Entry 5TYB (X-ray diffraction, 1.85 A resolution); this record covers chains A and D of the 4 polymer chains in the assembly.

# Chain A
Protein: DNA-directed DNA/RNA polymerase mu
From: Homo sapiens
Notes: EC 2.7.7.7
UniProtKB: Q9NP87 (DPOLM_HUMAN); numbering as in UniProt; present here: 132-397, 410-494
Amino-acid sequence (356 residues; row label = number of the first residue in the row; note: 12 numbers in that range are skipped by the numbering (no residue carries them; nothing is unmodelled there)):
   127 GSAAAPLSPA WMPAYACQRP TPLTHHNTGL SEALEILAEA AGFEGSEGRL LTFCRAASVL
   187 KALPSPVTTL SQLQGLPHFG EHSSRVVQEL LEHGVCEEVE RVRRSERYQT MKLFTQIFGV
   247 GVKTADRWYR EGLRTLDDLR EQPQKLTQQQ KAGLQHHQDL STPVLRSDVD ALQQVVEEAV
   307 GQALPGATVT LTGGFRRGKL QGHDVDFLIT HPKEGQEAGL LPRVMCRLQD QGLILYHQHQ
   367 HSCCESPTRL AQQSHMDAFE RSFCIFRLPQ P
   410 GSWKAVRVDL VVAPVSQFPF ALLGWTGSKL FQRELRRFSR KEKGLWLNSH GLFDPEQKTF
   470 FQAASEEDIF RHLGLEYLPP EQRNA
Not modelled in the structure: 127-136, 365-383
Sequence notes: expression tag (127-131); conflict Gly410 (Pro in Q9NP87)
Glycans and other covalent adducts: 2,3-dihydroxy-1,4-dithiobutane (DTT) linked to Cys180
Metal / ion sites: Na+: Thr241, Ile243, Val246 (shared with 1 residue of chain P); Mg2+: Asp330, Asp332 (together with dTTP, pyrophosphate) (shared with 1 residue of chain P); Ca2+: Asp330, Asp332, Asp418 (together with dTTP) (shared with 2 residues of chain P)
Small-molecule neighbours: pyrophosphate / dTTP: Gly319, Gly320, Arg323, Lys325, Gln327, Gly328, His329, Asp330, Asp332, Gly433, Trp434, Thr435, Gly436, Ser437, Lys438, Gln441
Swiss-Prot annotation at these positions:
  - region: Arg323 to Asp332 (Involved in ssDNA binding)
  - binding site (Mg(2+)): Asp330, Asp332, Asp418
  - site: Gly433 (Responsible for the low discrimination between dNTP and rNTP)
What the authors report for this chain:
  - conformationally variable residues (side-chain flip): His329

# Chain D
Molecule: 4-nt DNA strand
Sequence (4 nucleotides; numbered 1 to 4; the number before each row is that of its first residue):
     1 GCCG

# Interface between chain A and chain D
Contacting residue pairs - 14 pairs, chain A then chain D:
  Ala140(A) with DG4(D), phosphate contact
  Gly174(A) with DG1(D), hydrogen bond to the base
  Arg175(A) with DG1(D), salt bridge to the phosphate
  Thr178(A) with DG1(D), hydrogen bond to the base; DC2(D), sugar contact
  Phe179(A) with DG1(D), sugar contact
  Pro203(A) with DC3(D), phosphate contact
  His204(A) with DC2(D), sugar contact; DC3(D), hydrogen bond to the phosphate
  Gly206(A) with DC2(D), hydrogen bond to the phosphate
  Glu207(A) with DC2(D), hydrogen bond to the phosphate
  His208(A) with DG1(D), salt bridge to the phosphate; DC2(D), hydrogen bond to the phosphate
  Ser209(A) with DC2(D), hydrogen bond to the phosphate
Interface residues without a listed pair, chain A (14 interface residues in all): Arg181, Leu202, Phe205

# In short
14 residues of chain A face 4 of chain D across their interface; the contacts include 7 hydrogen bonds and 2
salt bridges. Among the polar pairs are Gly174(A)-DG1(D), Thr178(A)-DG1(D) and His204(A)-DC3(D). Ligands of
chain A: pyrophosphate / dTTP. From UniProt: 3 Mg2+-binding residues on chain A. From the paper:
conformational variability at His329(A).
Chain A is DNA-directed DNA/RNA polymerase mu (Homo sapiens) and chain D is a 4-nt DNA strand; the structure,
DNA Polymerase Mu Reactant Complex, 10mM Mg2+ (7.5 min), was determined by X-ray diffraction, deposited
together with 5TXX, 5TXZ, 5TYC, 5TYD, 5TYE, 5TYF and 7 further entries.
